PDB entry 6R0Y | electron microscopy, 3.90 A resolution | chains C and E of the 26 polymer chains in the assembly

Chain C:
Molecule: V-type ATP synthase alpha chain
From: Thermus thermophilus (strain HB8 / ATCC 27634 / DSM 579)
Notes: EC 7.1.2.2
UniProtKB: Q56403 (VATA_THET8); residue numbers follow UniProt; this construct covers 1-578
Amino-acid sequence (578 residues; numbered 1 to 578; the number before each row is that of its first residue):
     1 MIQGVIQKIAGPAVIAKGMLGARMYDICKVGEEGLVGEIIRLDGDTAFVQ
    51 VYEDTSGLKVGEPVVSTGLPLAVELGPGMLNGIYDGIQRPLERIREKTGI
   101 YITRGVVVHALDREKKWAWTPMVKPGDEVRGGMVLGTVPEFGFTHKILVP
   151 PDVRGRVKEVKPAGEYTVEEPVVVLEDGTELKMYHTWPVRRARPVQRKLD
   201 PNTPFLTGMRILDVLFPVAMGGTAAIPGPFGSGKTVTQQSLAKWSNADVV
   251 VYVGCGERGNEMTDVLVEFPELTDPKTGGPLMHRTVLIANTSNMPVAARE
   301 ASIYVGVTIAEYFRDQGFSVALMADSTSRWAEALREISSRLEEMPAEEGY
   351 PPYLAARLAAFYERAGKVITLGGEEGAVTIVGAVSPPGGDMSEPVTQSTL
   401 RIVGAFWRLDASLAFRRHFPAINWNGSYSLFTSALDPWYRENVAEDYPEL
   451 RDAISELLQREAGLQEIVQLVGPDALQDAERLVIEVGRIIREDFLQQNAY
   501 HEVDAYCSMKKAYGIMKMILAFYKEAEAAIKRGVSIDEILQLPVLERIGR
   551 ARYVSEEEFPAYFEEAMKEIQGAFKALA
Disordered / not traced: 578

Chain E:
Molecule: V-type ATP synthase beta chain
From: Thermus thermophilus (strain HB8 / ATCC 27634 / DSM 579)
UniProtKB: Q56404 (VATB_THET8); residues 1-478 here = UniProt positions 1-478
Amino-acid sequence (478 residues; row label = number of the first residue in the row):
     1 MDLLKKEYTGITYISGPLLFVENAKDLAYGAIVDIKDGTGRVRGGQVIEV
    51 SEEYAVIQVFEETTGLDLATTSVSLVEDVARLGVSKEMLGRRFNGIGKPI
   101 DGLPPITPEKRLPITGLPLNPVARRKPEQFIQTGISTIDVMNTLVRGQKL
   151 PIFSGSGLPANEIAAQIARQATVRPDLSGEGEKEEPFAVVFAAMGITQRE
   201 LSYFIQEFERTGALSRSVLFLNKADDPTIERILTPRMALTVAEYLAFEHD
   251 YHVLVILTDMTNYCEALREIGAAREEIPGRRGYPGYMYTDLATIYERAGV
   301 VEGKKGSVTQIPILSMPDDDRTHPIPDLTGYITEGQIQLSRELHRKGIYP
   351 PIDPLPSLSRLMNNGVGKGKTREDHKQVSDQLYSAYANGVDIRKLVAIIG
   401 EDALTENDRRYLQFADAFERFFINQGQQNRSIEESLQIAWALLSMLPQGE
   451 LKRISKDHIGKYYGQKLEEIWGAPQALD
Disordered / not traced: 1-4, 467-478

Interface between chain C and chain E:
Pairs across the interface - 83 pairs, chain C then chain E:
  Gln7(C) - Ser51(E)
  Gln7(C) - Glu52(E)  hydrogen bond (backbone-backbone)
  Lys8(C) - Glu49(E)  salt bridge
  Lys8(C) - Val50(E)
  Lys8(C) - Ser51(E)
  Ile9(C) - Tyr29(E)  hydrophobic
  Ile9(C) - Glu49(E)
  Ile9(C) - Val50(E)  hydrogen bond (backbone-backbone)
  Ala10(C) - Glu49(E)
  Ala10(C) - Arg274(E)
  Gly11(C) - Tyr29(E)  hydrogen bond (backbone-side chain)
  Gly11(C) - Arg274(E)
  Lys17(C) - Glu52(E)  salt bridge
  Asp54(C) - Thr115(E)  hydrogen bond
  Thr55(C) - Tyr29(E)
  Ser56(C) - Tyr29(E)
  Gly57(C) - Tyr29(E)  hydrogen bond (backbone-backbone)
  Leu58(C) - Ala28(E)
  Leu58(C) - Tyr29(E)  hydrogen bond (backbone-backbone)
  Lys59(C) - Asp26(E)  hydrogen bond (side chain-backbone)
  Val60(C) - Val50(E)  hydrophobic
  Leu91(C) - Asn120(E)  hydrogen bond (backbone-side chain)
  Leu91(C) - Val122(E)  hydrophobic
  Glu92(C) - Val122(E)
  Ile94(C) - Asn120(E)
  Arg95(C) - Asn120(E)
  Arg95(C) - Glu302(E)  salt bridge
  Ile100(C) - Leu119(E)
  Ile100(C) - Asn120(E)  hydrogen bond (backbone-backbone)
  Ile100(C) - Ala123(E)  hydrophobic
  Ile100(C) - Val301(E)  hydrophobic
  Tyr101(C) - Leu117(E)  hydrophobic
  Tyr101(C) - Leu119(E)  hydrophobic
  Tyr101(C) - Glu243(E)  hydrogen bond
  Tyr101(C) - Phe247(E)
  Ile102(C) - Leu117(E)
  Ile102(C) - Pro118(E)  hydrogen bond (backbone-backbone)
  Ile102(C) - Asn120(E)
  Thr103(C) - Leu117(E)
  Phe230(C) - Leu358(E)  hydrophobic
  Phe230(C) - Arg360(E)
  Arg258(C) - Glu296(E)
  Arg258(C) - Gly330(E)  hydrogen bond (side chain-backbone)
  Arg258(C) - Tyr331(E)
  Arg258(C) - Ile332(E)
  Arg258(C) - Thr333(E)  hydrogen bond (side chain-backbone)
  Arg258(C) - Glu334(E)
  Arg258(C) - Arg360(E)
  Gly259(C) - Arg124(E)
  Gly259(C) - Glu296(E)  hydrogen bond (backbone-side chain)
  Asn260(C) - Pro127(E)
  Asn260(C) - Gly147(E)  hydrogen bond (side chain-backbone)
  Asn260(C) - Lys149(E)
  Met262(C) - Pro121(E)  hydrophobic
  Thr263(C) - Arg124(E)  hydrogen bond (side chain-backbone)
  Thr263(C) - Arg125(E)
  Leu266(C) - Pro121(E)
  Val267(C) - Lys126(E)
  Glu268(C) - Lys126(E)  salt bridge
  Thr291(C) - Pro121(E)
  Ser292(C) - Tyr288(E)
  Ser292(C) - Ala292(E)
  Ser292(C) - Glu296(E)
  Asn293(C) - Pro118(E)
  Asn293(C) - Ala292(E)
  Asn293(C) - Glu296(E)  hydrogen bond (side chain-backbone)
  Met294(C) - Pro121(E)  hydrophobic
  Val296(C) - Thr289(E)
  Arg299(C) - Thr289(E)  hydrogen bond
  Ser328(C) - Tyr331(E)
  Arg329(C) - Tyr288(E)  hydrogen bond
  Arg329(C) - Tyr331(E)  hydrogen bond (side chain-backbone)
  Glu332(C) - Tyr288(E)
  Glu332(C) - Tyr331(E)
  Glu336(C) - Gly285(E)
  Glu336(C) - Tyr286(E)
  Glu336(C) - Thr289(E)  hydrogen bond
  Ser339(C) - Gly285(E)
  Glu342(C) - Ile277(E)
  Ser385(C) - Tyr331(E)
  Pro387(C) - Asp327(E)
  Pro387(C) - Tyr331(E)  hydrophobic
  Phe415(C) - Arg453(E)
Also at the interface, not in a pair above, chain C (50 interface residues in all): Ile83, Gly99, Glu257, Asp264, Glu348
Also at the interface, not in a pair above, chain E (53 interface residues in all): Lys25, Asp78, Val79, Gly116, Gly279, Arg280, Thr293, Arg297, Lys304, Leu328, Ser359

Overview:
50 residues of chain C face 53 of chain E across their interface, with 21 hydrogen bonds and 4 salt bridges.
Among the polar pairs are Lys8(C)-Glu49(E), Lys17(C)-Glu52(E) and Arg95(C)-Glu302(E).
Chain C is V-type ATP synthase alpha chain and chain E is V-type ATP synthase beta chain, both from Thermus
thermophilus (strain HB8 / ATCC 27634 / DSM 579); the structure, Thermus thermophilus V/A-type
ATPase/synthase, rotational state 3, was determined by electron microscopy together with 6QUM, 6R0W, 6R0Z and
6R10 from the same study.
